9GM7 - chains A and B of the 8 polymer chains in the assembly; structure by electron microscopy, 4.30 A resolution (low resolution: residue-level contacts below are approximate; hydrogen-bond / salt-bridge calls are withheld).

== Chain A (and B) ==
Protein: Chromosome partition protein MukB
Source organism: Photorhabdus thracensis
Notes: chain B of this document is another copy of the same molecule, construct and numbering; everything in this record applies to it too
UniProtKB: A0A0F7LRY2 (A0A0F7LRY2_9GAMM); residue numbers follow UniProt; this construct covers 1-1482
Amino-acid sequence (1482 residues; each row starts with the number of its first residue):
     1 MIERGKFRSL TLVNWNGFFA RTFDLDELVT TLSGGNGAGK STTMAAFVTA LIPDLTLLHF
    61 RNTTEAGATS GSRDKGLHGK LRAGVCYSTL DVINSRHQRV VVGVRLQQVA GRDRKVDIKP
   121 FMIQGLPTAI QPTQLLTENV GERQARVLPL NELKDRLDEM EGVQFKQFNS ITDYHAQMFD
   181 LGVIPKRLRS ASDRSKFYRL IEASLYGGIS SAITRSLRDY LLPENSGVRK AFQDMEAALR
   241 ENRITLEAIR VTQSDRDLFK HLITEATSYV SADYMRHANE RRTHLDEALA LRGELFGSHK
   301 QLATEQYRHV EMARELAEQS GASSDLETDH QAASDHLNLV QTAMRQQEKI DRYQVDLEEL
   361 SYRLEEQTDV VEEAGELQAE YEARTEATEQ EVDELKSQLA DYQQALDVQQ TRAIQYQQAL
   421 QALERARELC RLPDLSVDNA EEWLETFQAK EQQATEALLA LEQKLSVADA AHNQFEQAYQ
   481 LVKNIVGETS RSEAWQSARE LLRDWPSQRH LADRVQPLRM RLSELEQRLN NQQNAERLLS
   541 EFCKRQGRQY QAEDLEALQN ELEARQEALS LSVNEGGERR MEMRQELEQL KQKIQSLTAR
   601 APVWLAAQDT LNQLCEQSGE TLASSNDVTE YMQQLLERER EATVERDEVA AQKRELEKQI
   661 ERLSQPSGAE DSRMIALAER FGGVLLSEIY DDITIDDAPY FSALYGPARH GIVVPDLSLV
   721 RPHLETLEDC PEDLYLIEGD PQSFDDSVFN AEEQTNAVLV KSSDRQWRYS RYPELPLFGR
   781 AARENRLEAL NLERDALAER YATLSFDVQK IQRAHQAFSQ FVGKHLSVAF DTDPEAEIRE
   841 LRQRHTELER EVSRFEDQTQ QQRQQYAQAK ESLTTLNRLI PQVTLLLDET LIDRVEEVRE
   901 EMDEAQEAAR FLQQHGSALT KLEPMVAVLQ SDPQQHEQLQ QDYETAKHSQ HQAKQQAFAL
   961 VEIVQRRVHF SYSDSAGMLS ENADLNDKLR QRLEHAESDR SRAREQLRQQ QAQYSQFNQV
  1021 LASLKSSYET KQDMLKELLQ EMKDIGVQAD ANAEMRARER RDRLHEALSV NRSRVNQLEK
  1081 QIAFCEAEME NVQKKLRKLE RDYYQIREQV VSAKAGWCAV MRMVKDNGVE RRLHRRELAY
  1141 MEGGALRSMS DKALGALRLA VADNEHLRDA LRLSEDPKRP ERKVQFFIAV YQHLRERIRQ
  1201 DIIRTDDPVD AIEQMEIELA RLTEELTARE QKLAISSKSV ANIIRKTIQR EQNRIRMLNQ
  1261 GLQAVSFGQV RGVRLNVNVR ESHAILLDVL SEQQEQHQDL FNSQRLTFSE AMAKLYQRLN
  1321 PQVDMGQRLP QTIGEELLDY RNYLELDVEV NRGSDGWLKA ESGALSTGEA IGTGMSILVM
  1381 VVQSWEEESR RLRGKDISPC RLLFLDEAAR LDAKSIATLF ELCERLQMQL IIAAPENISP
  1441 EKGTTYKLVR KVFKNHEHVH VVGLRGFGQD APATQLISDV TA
Disordered / not traced: 1, 1469-1482
Ion coordination: Mg2+: S41 (together with ATP)
Ligand contacts:
  - ATP (adenosine-5'-triphosphate), molecule 1: G35, N36, G37, A38, G39, K40, S41, T42, G76, G79, K80, E1407, R1450
  - ATP, molecule 2: Q1269, R1352, G1363, A1364, L1365, S1366, T1367, G1368, E1369

== How chain A and chain B interact ==
Residue-residue contacts - 262 pairs, chain A then chain B:
  G35(A) - D1412(B)
  N36(A) - G1268(B)
  N36(A) - G1368(B)
  N36(A) - R1410(B)
  N36(A) - L1411(B)
  N36(A) - D1412(B)
  N36(A) - S1415(B)
  G37(A) - S1366(B)
  N62(A) - S1362(B)
  N62(A) - L1365(B)
  N62(A) - S1366(B)
  N62(A) - T1367(B)
  N62(A) - A1370(B)
  T63(A) - T1367(B)
  T64(A) - G207(B)
  T64(A) - A1370(B)
  E65(A) - A66(B)
  A66(A) - A66(B)
  G67(A) - A66(B)
  G67(A) - A68(B)
  A68(A) - G67(B)
  G76(A) - G1363(B)
  G207(A) - T64(B)
  I209(A) - E65(B)
  S226(A) - E784(B)
  A231(A) - Q665(B)
  D234(A) - S664(B)
  D335(A) - N338(B)
  K349(A) - E1037(B)
  Y353(A) - E1037(B)
  E389(A) - R1004(B)
  K396(A) - D393(B)
  L399(A) - A400(B)
  L399(A) - Q403(B)
  A400(A) - K396(B)
  A400(A) - L399(B)
  A400(A) - A400(B)
  A400(A) - Q403(B)
  D401(A) - R990(B)
  Y402(A) - Q403(B)
  Y402(A) - D407(B)
  Q403(A) - D407(B)
  A405(A) - Q418(B)
  L406(A) - Q415(B)
  D407(A) - Q418(B)
  D407(A) - R966(B)
  Q410(A) - Q415(B)
  Q410(A) - Q418(B)
  Q410(A) - R966(B)
  Q410(A) - H969(B)
  T411(A) - E962(B)
  I414(A) - F958(B)
  Q415(A) - F958(B)
  T455(A) - S466(B)
  E456(A) - Q474(B)
  L458(A) - V467(B)
  L459(A) - V467(B)
  L459(A) - A470(B)
  L459(A) - A471(B)
  L459(A) - Q474(B)
  E462(A) - V467(B)
  R499(A) - E923(B)
  R503(A) - R509(B)
  P506(A) - R503(B)
  R509(A) - R503(B)
  H510(A) - S507(B)
  H510(A) - H510(B)
  H510(A) - L511(B)
  L511(A) - H510(B)
  R514(A) - R514(B)
  R521(A) - R521(B)
  E524(A) - R521(B)
  R528(A) - E524(B)
  R528(A) - R528(B)
  E563(A) - R878(B)
  S570(A) - K870(B)
  E578(A) - G577(B)
  M581(A) - G577(B)
  M581(A) - E578(B)
  M581(A) - M581(B)
  E582(A) - M581(B)
  Q585(A) - M581(B)
  Q585(A) - E582(B)
  Q585(A) - Q585(B)
  Q589(A) - Q585(B)
  Q592(A) - Q589(B)
  T629(A) - V822(B)
  T629(A) - G823(B)
  T629(A) - S827(B)
  E630(A) - G823(B)
  Q633(A) - S819(B)
  Q633(A) - Q820(B)
  Q633(A) - G823(B)
  E637(A) - Q816(B)
  E637(A) - S819(B)
  E639(A) - L636(B)
  R640(A) - L636(B)
  R640(A) - E639(B)
  R640(A) - Q812(B)
  R640(A) - H815(B)
  D647(A) - R640(B)
  P707(A) - Y735(B)
  L717(A) - W767(B)
  R721(A) - E752(B)
  L724(A) - L759(B)
  L724(A) - Y769(B)
  L727(A) - Y769(B)
  E728(A) - R771(B)
  C730(A) - R771(B)
  E732(A) - Y769(B)
  E732(A) - S770(B)
  E732(A) - R771(B)
  D733(A) - Y769(B)
  D733(A) - S770(B)
  L734(A) - R768(B)
  L734(A) - Y769(B)
  Y735(A) - P707(B)
  Y735(A) - W767(B)
  Y735(A) - R768(B)
  L736(A) - Q766(B)
  L736(A) - W767(B)
  I737(A) - R765(B)
  E738(A) - R765(B)
  D746(A) - R765(B)
  S747(A) - R765(B)
  S747(A) - Q766(B)
  V748(A) - S763(B)
  V748(A) - D764(B)
  V748(A) - R765(B)
  V748(A) - Q766(B)
  F749(A) - Q766(B)
  E752(A) - R721(B)
  Q754(A) - E725(B)
  L759(A) - R721(B)
  L759(A) - L724(B)
  S762(A) - S762(B)
  S762(A) - S763(B)
  S763(A) - S762(B)
  D764(A) - V748(B)
  R765(A) - I737(B)
  R765(A) - E738(B)
  R765(A) - D745(B)
  R765(A) - V748(B)
  Q766(A) - L736(B)
  Q766(A) - F749(B)
  W767(A) - L717(B)
  W767(A) - L736(B)
  R768(A) - L734(B)
  R768(A) - Y735(B)
  Y769(A) - L724(B)
  Y769(A) - L727(B)
  Y769(A) - D733(B)
  Y769(A) - L734(B)
  S770(A) - E732(B)
  S770(A) - D733(B)
  R771(A) - C730(B)
  R771(A) - E732(B)
  H815(A) - T629(B)
  L826(A) - L826(B)
  L826(A) - S827(B)
  N877(A) - N877(B)
  N877(A) - P881(B)
  R878(A) - E556(B)
  R878(A) - Q882(B)
  P881(A) - P881(B)
  Q882(A) - V883(B)
  V883(A) - L886(B)
  L886(A) - R528(B)
  L886(A) - L886(B)
  E923(A) - R499(B)
  Q950(A) - Q463(B)
  H951(A) - Q463(B)
  K954(A) - L459(B)
  K954(A) - E462(B)
  K954(A) - S466(B)
  Q955(A) - L459(B)
  F958(A) - T455(B)
  F958(A) - L459(B)
  R966(A) - K954(B)
  R1004(A) - E386(B)
  R1004(A) - R1004(B)
  R1008(A) - E386(B)
  Q1011(A) - Q1011(B)
  N1018(A) - Q1019(B)
  Q1019(A) - N1018(B)
  Q1019(A) - Q1019(B)
  Q1019(A) - A1022(B)
  A1022(A) - Q1019(B)
  S1023(A) - S1026(B)
  S1026(A) - S1023(B)
  S1026(A) - S1026(B)
  S1026(A) - S1027(B)
  S1027(A) - S1026(B)
  S1027(A) - T1030(B)
  T1030(A) - S1027(B)
  T1030(A) - T1030(B)
  K1031(A) - M1034(B)
  M1034(A) - K349(B)
  M1034(A) - Y353(B)
  M1034(A) - M1034(B)
  E1037(A) - K349(B)
  E1037(A) - Y353(B)
  E1041(A) - Q346(B)
  R1056(A) - E526(B)
  R1056(A) - Q527(B)
  N1091(A) - A1087(B)
  N1091(A) - N1091(B)
  K1094(A) - E1088(B)
  K1095(A) - N1091(B)
  K1098(A) - N1091(B)
  R1136(A) - L605(B)
  R1136(A) - D609(B)
  E1137(A) - L605(B)
  E1137(A) - D609(B)
  R1168(A) - R1172(B)
  D1169(A) - R1158(B)
  R1172(A) - R1158(B)
  R1172(A) - E1175(B)
  L1173(A) - D1151(B)
  E1213(A) - R813(B)
  E1216(A) - R813(B)
  I1217(A) - F806(B)
  E1218(A) - F806(B)
  A1220(A) - Q809(B)
  R1221(A) - A802(B)
  R1221(A) - S805(B)
  E1224(A) - R646(B)
  I1235(A) - I675(B)
  K1246(A) - E679(B)
  G1268(A) - N36(B)
  Q1269(A) - R1450(B)
  R1352(A) - E1457(B)
  S1354(A) - N1455(B)
  S1362(A) - N62(B)
  S1362(A) - E65(B)
  L1365(A) - N62(B)
  S1366(A) - G37(B)
  S1366(A) - N62(B)
  T1367(A) - N62(B)
  T1367(A) - T63(B)
  T1367(A) - E1407(B)
  G1368(A) - N36(B)
  A1370(A) - N62(B)
  R1390(A) - D692(B)
  R1391(A) - D692(B)
  R1393(A) - T694(B)
  G1394(A) - D696(B)
  K1395(A) - I693(B)
  K1395(A) - T694(B)
  K1395(A) - D696(B)
  K1395(A) - D697(B)
  E1407(A) - T1367(B)
  A1409(A) - A1409(B)
  A1409(A) - P1435(B)
  R1410(A) - N36(B)
  R1410(A) - P1435(B)
  L1411(A) - N36(B)
  D1412(A) - G35(B)
  D1412(A) - N36(B)
  S1415(A) - N36(B)
  P1435(A) - A1409(B)
  N1437(A) - A1409(B)
Also at the interface, not in a pair above, chain A (208 interface residues in all): G208, G227, K230, N338, R345, E386, D393, Q404, Q418, E451, N560, Q566, K593, S625, N626, L636, T643, P731, G739, T755, Q812, S819, R894, E962, D984, R1060, R1063, A1087, R1131, Y1140, E1175, R1204, L1233, S1239, N1242, I1243, G1353, G1363, E1369, L1392, R1450, N1455
Also at the interface, not in a pair above, chain B (207 interface residues in all): G76, G208, D335, R345, E389, V408, P506, P517, S523, N530, N531, N534, Q559, V573, N574, Q592, A601, A606, E616, S625, N626, Q633, E661, P666, S672, I695, E728, P731, G739, D746, Q754, A781, Y801, K810, V961, Q965, R1000, K1031, E1041, F1084, P1177, Q1269, S1354, E1369, V1452

== Overview ==
The interface between chain A and chain B involves 208 residues on one side and 207 on the other. Ligands of
chain A: ATP.
Chain A and chain B are both Chromosome partition protein MukB (Photorhabdus thracensis); the structure,
MukBEF in a nucleotide-bound state with open neck gate (monomer), was determined by electron microscopy (same
publication as 9GM6, 9GM8, 9GM9, 9GMA, 9GMB and 9GMD).
